4WVP - chains E and I; structure by X-ray diffraction, 1.63 A resolution.

Chain E:
Name: Neutrophil elastase
From: Homo sapiens
Notes: EC 3.4.21.37
UniProt: P08246 (ELNE_HUMAN); the construct lacks a stretch of the UniProt sequence and is renumbered around it, so the offset changes along the chain: 16-36 = UniProt 30-50; 38-63 = UniProt 51-76; 64-90 = UniProt 80-106; 92-148 = UniProt 107-163; 5 more segments
Sequence (218 residues; numbered 16 to 243 plus 6 insertion-coded residues; 16 numbers in that range are skipped by the numbering (no residue carries them; nothing is unmodelled there); the number before each row is that of its first residue; a row labelled like 63A-63C holds insertion residues (63A, then the next letters in order)):
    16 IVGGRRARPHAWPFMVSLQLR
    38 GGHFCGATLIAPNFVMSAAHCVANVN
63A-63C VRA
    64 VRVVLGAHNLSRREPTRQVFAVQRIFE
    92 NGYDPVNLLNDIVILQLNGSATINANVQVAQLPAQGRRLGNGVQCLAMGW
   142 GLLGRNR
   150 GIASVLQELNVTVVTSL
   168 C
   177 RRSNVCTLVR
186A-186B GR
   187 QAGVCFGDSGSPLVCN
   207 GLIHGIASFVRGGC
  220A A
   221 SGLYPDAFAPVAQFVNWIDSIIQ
Curated features (UniProtKB/Swiss-Prot):
  - active site (Charge relay system): His57, Asp102, Ser195
  - glycosylation (N-linked (GlcNAc...) asparagine): Asn72, Asn109, Asn159
Disulfide bonds: Cys42-Cys58, Cys136-Cys201, Cys168-Cys182, Cys191-Cys220
Covalent attachments: glycan linked to Asn109, Asn159

Chain I:
Name: Btn-3V3-nlb-omt-oic-3V2
Sequence (6 residues; numbered 101 to 106; the number before each row is that of its first residue):
   101 XXXXXX
Modified residues: BTN (biotin) at position 101, 3V3 (1-amino-3,6,9,12-tetraoxapentadecan-15-oic acid) at position 102, NLB (6-(benzyloxy)-L-norleucine) at position 103, OMT (S-dioxymethionine) at position 104, OIC (octahydroindole-2-carboxylic acid) at position 105, 3V2 ([(1R)-1-aminopropyl]phosphonic acid) at position 106

Interface between chain E and chain I:
Residue-residue contacts - 32 pairs, chain E then chain I:
  His57(E) with OIC_105(I); 3V2_106(I)
  Tyr94(E) with OIC_105(I)
  Val97(E) with BTN_101(I)
  Asn98(E) with BTN_101(I)
  Leu99(E) with NLB_103(I); OIC_105(I)
  Leu166(E) with NLB_103(I)
  Cys168(E) with NLB_103(I)
  Arg177(E) with NLB_103(I)
  Cys191(E) with 3V2_106(I)
  Phe192(E) with OMT_104(I); OIC_105(I); 3V2_106(I)
  Gly193(E) with 3V2_106(I)
  Asp194(E) with 3V2_106(I)
  Ser195(E) with 3V2_106(I), covalent bond
  Ser214(E) with OIC_105(I); 3V2_106(I), hydrogen bond (backbone-backbone)
  Phe215(E) with NLB_103(I); OMT_104(I); OIC_105(I)
  Val216(E) with 3V3_102(I); NLB_103(I); OMT_104(I), hydrogen bond (backbone-backbone); 3V2_106(I)
  Arg217(E) with 3V3_102(I); NLB_103(I)
  Gly218(E) with 3V3_102(I), hydrogen bond (backbone-backbone); OMT_104(I)
  Gly219(E) with OMT_104(I)
  Tyr224(E) with 3V3_102(I)
Also at the interface, not in a pair above, chain E (23 interface residues in all): Cys42, Asn180, Cys182

Summary:
Chain E and chain I form an interface of 23 and 6 residues respectively; the contacts include 1 covalent bond
and 3 hydrogen bonds. The backbones hydrogen-bond at Ser214(E)-3V2_106(I), Val216(E)-OMT_104(I) and
Gly218(E)-3V3_102(I). From UniProt: 3 active-site residues on chain E.
Chain E is Neutrophil elastase (Homo sapiens) and chain I is Btn-3V3-nlb-omt-oic-3V2; the structure, Crystal
structure of an activity-based probe HNE complex, was determined by X-ray diffraction.
